Entry 1YWH (X-ray diffraction, 2.70 A resolution); this record covers chains E and G of the 16 polymer chains in the assembly.

[Chain E (and G)]
Protein: Urokinase plasminogen activator surface receptor
From: Homo sapiens
Notes: chain G of this document is another copy of the same molecule, construct and numbering; everything in this record applies to it too
Reference sequence: Q9UMV0 (UPAR_HUMAN); residues 1-313 here correspond to UniProt positions 23-335 (UniProt number = residue number + 22)
Amino-acid sequence (313 residues; each row starts with the number of its first residue):
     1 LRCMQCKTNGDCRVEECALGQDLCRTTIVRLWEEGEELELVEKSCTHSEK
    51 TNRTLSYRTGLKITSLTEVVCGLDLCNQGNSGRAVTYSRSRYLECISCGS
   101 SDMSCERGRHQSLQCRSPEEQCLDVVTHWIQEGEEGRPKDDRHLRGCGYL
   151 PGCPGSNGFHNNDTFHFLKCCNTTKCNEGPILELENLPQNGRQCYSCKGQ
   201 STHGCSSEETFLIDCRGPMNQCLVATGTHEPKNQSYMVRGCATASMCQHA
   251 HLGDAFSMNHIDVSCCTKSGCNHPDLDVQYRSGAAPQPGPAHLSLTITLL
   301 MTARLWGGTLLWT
Not modelled in the structure: 80-88, 132-138, 279-313 (chain G: 80-91, 133-138, 277-313)
Disulfides: Cys3-Cys24, Cys6-Cys12, Cys17-Cys45, Cys71-Cys76, Cys95-Cys122, Cys98-Cys105, Cys115-Cys147, Cys153-Cys170, Cys171-Cys176, Cys194-Cys222, Cys197-Cys205, Cys215-Cys241, Cys247-Cys265, Cys266-Cys271
Covalently attached groups: glycan linked to Asn52, Asn172; N-acetylglucosamine (NAG) linked to Asn162
Differences from the reference sequence: conflict Gln200 (Asn222 in Q9UMV0)
From the paper describing this entry:
  - post-translational modification sites: Asn52, Asn162, Asn172, Asn233
  - binding site for N-acetylglucosamine: Asn162
  - mutagenesis - N52Q, N162Q, N172Q, N233Q: unchanged binding to uPA (citing earlier work)

[Chain E / chain G interface]
Pairs across the interface (6; chain E residue first):
  Thr8(E) - Cys12(G)
  Asn9(E) - Asp11(G)  hydrogen bond
  Asn9(E) - Cys12(G)
  Leu31(E) - Gln78(G)
  Glu33(E) - Gly79(G)
  Leu40(E) - Gln78(G)
Other interface residues (no listed pair), chain E (6 interface residues in all): Ser101
Other interface residues (no listed pair), chain G (7 interface residues in all): Met4, Arg13, Leu73

[Overview]
The interface between chain E and chain G involves 6 residues on one side and 7 on the other; the contacts
include 1 hydrogen bond. The hydrogen-bonded pair is Asn9(E)-Asp11(G). From the paper: a binding site for
N-acetylglucosamine at Asn162(E); N52Q, N162Q and N172Q of chain E, among others, leave binding to uPA
unchanged.
Chain E and chain G are both Urokinase plasminogen activator surface receptor (Homo sapiens); the structure,
crystal structure of urokinase plasminogen activator receptor, was determined by X-ray diffraction.
